1P31 - chain A; structure by X-ray diffraction, 1.85 A resolution.

== Chain A ==
Name: UDP-N-acetylmuramate--alanine ligase
Organism: Haemophilus influenzae
Notes: EC 6.3.2.8
UniProtKB: P45066 (MURC_HAEIN); residues 1-475 here = UniProt positions 1-475
Sequence (475 residues; numbered 1 to 475; the number before each row is that of its first residue):
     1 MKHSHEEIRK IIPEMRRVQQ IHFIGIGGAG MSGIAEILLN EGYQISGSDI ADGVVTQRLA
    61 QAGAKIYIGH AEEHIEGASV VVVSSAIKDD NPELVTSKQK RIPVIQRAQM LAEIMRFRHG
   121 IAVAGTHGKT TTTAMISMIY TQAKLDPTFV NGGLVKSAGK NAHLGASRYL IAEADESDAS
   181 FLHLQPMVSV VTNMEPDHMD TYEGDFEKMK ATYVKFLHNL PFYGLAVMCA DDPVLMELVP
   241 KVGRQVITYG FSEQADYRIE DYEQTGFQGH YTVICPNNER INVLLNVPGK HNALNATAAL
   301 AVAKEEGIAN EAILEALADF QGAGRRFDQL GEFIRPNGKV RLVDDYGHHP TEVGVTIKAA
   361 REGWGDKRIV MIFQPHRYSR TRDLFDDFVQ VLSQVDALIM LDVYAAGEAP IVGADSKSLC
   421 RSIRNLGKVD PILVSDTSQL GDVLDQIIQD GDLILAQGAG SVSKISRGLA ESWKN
Unresolved in the structure: 1-11, 475
Modified / non-standard residues: Mse1 (selenomethionine); Mse15, Mse31, Mse110, Mse115, Mse135, Mse138, Mse187, Mse194, Mse199, Mse209, Mse228, Mse236, Mse371, Mse400 (selenomethionine; parent Met)
Sequence notes: modified residue (1, 15, 31, 110, 115, 135, 138, 187, 194, 199, 209, 228, 236, 371, 400)
Bound ions: Mg2+: His198 (together with EPU)
Small-molecule neighbours: EPU (uridine-diphosphate-2(N-acetylglucosaminyl) butyric acid): Gly25, Gly27, Gly28, Ala29, Gly30, Mse31, Ser48, Asp49, Ile50, Ala51, His70, Ser84, Ser85, Ala86, Ile87, Arg107, Gly152, Glu173, Asp175, Ser177, Asp178, His198
From the paper describing this entry:
  - binding site for EPU: Ala29, Gly30, Asp49, Ile50, His70, Ser84, Ala86, Ile87, Arg107
  - Mg2+ coordination: His198

== Summary ==
Ligands of chain A: compound EPU. The paper reports a binding site for EPU at Ala29, Gly30 and Asp49 among
others; Mg2+ coordination by His198.
Chain A is UDP-N-acetylmuramate--alanine ligase (Haemophilus influenzae); the structure, Crystal Structure of
UDP-N-acetylmuramic acid:L-alanine Ligase (MurC) from Haemophilus influenzae, was determined by X-ray
diffraction (same publication as 1P3D).
